PDB entry 2XWP | X-ray diffraction, 1.90 A resolution | chain A

Chain A:
Protein: Sirohydrochlorin cobaltochelatase
Source organism: Salmonella enterica
Notes: EC 4.99.1.3
UniProt: Q05592 (CBIK_SALTY); residue numbers follow UniProt; this construct covers 1-264
Sequence (264 residues; numbered 1 to 264; the number before each row is that of its first residue):
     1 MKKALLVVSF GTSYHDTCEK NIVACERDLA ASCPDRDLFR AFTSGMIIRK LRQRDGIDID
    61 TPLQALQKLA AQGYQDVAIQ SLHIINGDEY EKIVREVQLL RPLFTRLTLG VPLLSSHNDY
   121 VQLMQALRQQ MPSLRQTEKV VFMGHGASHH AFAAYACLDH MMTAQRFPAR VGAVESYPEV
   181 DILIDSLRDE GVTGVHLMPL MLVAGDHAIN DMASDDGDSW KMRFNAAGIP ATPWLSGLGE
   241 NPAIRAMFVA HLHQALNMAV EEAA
Not modelled in the structure: 1, 259-264
Ligand contacts: cobalt sirohydrochlorin (SIR): Phe-10, Thr-43, Ser-44, Gly-45, Met-46, Ile-47, Ala-71, Gln-72, Gly-73, His-83, Ile-84, Ile-85, Gly-87, Asp-88, Glu-89, Lys-92, His-145, Gly-146, Ala-147, Ser-148, His-149, Tyr-155, Met-201, Leu-202, Val-203, His-207, Ala-208, Asp-211
UniProt features mapped onto this chain:
  - active site: His-145 (Proton acceptor)
  - binding site (Co-sirohydrochlorin): Gly-45, Ile-84, Ile-85, Asp-88, Glu-89, Lys-92, Leu-202, Val-203, His-207
  - binding site (Co(2+)): His-145, Glu-175, His-207
  - mutagenesis: Glu-89 (E89A: Can complement the E.coli cysG mutant in the absence of exogenous cobalt), His-145 (H145A: Is barely able to complement the E.coli cysG mutant in the absence of exogenous cobalt ...), Glu-175 (E175A: Can complement the E.coli cysG mutant in the absence of exogenous cobalt), His-207 (H207A: Can complement the E.coli cysG mutant in the absence of exogenous cobalt ...), Asp-211 (D211A: Can complement the E.coli cysG mutant in the absence of exogenous cobalt)
What the authors report for this chain:
  - binding site for cobalt sirohydrochlorin: Phe-10, Ile-84 to Ile-85, Asp-88 to Glu-89, His-145, Leu-202 to Val-203, His-207
  - conformationally variable residues (loop rearrangement): Ala-204 to Ile-209
  - catalytic residues: Phe-10, His-145, Glu-175, His-207 (proposed by the authors, not directly observed)

Summary:
Ligands of chain A: cobalt sirohydrochlorin. From UniProt: active-site residue His-145, 9
Co-sirohydrochlorin-binding residues, 3 Co2+-binding residues and 5 mutagenesis sites. From the paper:
catalytic residues Phe-10, His-145 and Glu-175 among others; a binding site for cobalt sirohydrochlorin at
Phe-10, Ile-84 and Asp-88 among others.
Chain A is Sirohydrochlorin cobaltochelatase (Salmonella enterica); the structure, ANAEROBIC COBALT CHELATASE
(CbiK) FROM SALMONELLA TYPHIMURIUM IN COMPLEX WITH METALATED TETRAPYRROLE, was determined by X-ray diffraction
together with 2XVX, 2XVZ, 2XWQ and 2XWS from the same study.
